Entry 7AM7 (X-ray diffraction, 2.61 A resolution); this record covers chain A.

[Chain A]
Name: Subtilisin BPN'
Source organism: Bacillus amyloliquefaciens
Notes: EC 3.4.21.62
Reference sequence: P00782 (SUBT_BACAM); residues 1-275 here correspond to UniProt positions 108-382 (UniProt number = residue number + 107)
Chain sequence (272 residues; row label = number of the first residue in the row; note: 9 numbers in that range are skipped by the numbering (no residue carries them; nothing is unmodelled there)):
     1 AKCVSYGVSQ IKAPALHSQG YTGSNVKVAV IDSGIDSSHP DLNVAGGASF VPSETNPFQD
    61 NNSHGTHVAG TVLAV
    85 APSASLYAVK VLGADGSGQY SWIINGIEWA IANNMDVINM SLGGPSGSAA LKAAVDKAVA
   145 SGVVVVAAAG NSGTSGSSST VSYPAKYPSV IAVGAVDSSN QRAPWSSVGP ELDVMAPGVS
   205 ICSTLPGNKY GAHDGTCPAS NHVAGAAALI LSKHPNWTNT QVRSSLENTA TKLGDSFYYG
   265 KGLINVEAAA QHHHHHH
Not modelled in the structure: 277-281
Sequence notes: engineered mutation Lys2 (Gln109 in P00782), Cys3 (Ser110 in P00782), Ser5 (Pro112 in P00782), Asn43 (Lys150 in P00782), Phe50 (Met157 in P00782), Ala74 (Gly190 in P00782), Ser156 (Glu263 in P00782), Ser166 (Gly273 in P00782), Ala169 (Gly276 in P00782), Pro188 (Ser295 in P00782), Trp189 (Phe296 in P00782), Cys206 (Gln313 in P00782), His217 (Tyr324 in P00782), Asp218 (Asn325 in P00782), Cys221 (Ser328 in P00782), Pro222 (Met329 in P00782), Asn225 (Pro332 in P00782), Ala254 (Thr361 in P00782), Glu271 (Gln378 in P00782); expression tag (276-281)
Modified / non-standard residues: Cys221 (S-hydroxycysteine; CSO)
Disulfide bonds: Cys3-Cys206
From the paper describing this entry:
  - interface residues: Trp189
  - mutagenesis - N225A: increased stability (from molecular simulation)
  - catalytic residues: Asn155 (proposed by the authors, not directly observed)
  - catalytic residues: Asp32, His64 (citing earlier work)
  - specificity-determining residues: Trp189, His217 (from molecular simulation)

[In short]
The paper reports catalytic residues Asn155, Asp32 and His64; N225A increases stability.
Chain A is Subtilisin BPN' (Bacillus amyloliquefaciens); the structure, Crystal structure of Peptiligase
mutant - M222P/L217H/A225N/F189W/N218D, was determined by X-ray diffraction together with 7AM3, 7AM4, 7AM5,
7AM6 and 7AM8 from the same study.
